Entry 8Q06 (X-ray diffraction, 1.90 A resolution); this record covers chains B and D of the 4 polymer chains in the assembly.

# Chain B
Molecule: Ubiquitin carboxyl-terminal hydrolase MINDY
Organism: Escherichia coli
Notes: EC 3.4.19.12
Reference sequence: L5MDV7 (L5MDV7_MYODS); residues 296-370 here correspond to UniProt positions 314-388 (UniProt number = residue number + 18)
Sequence (80 residues; each row starts with the number of its first residue):
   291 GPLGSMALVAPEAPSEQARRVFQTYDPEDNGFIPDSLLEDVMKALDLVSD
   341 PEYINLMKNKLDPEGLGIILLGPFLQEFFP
Disordered / not traced: 291-295
Construct notes: expression tag (291-295)

# Chain D
Molecule: UV excision repair protein RAD23 homolog A
Organism: Escherichia coli
Reference sequence: P54725 (RD23A_HUMAN); numbering as in UniProt (aligned over 1-84)
Sequence (89 residues; row label = number of the first residue in the row; numbers below 1 keep their minus sign (Gly-4 is residue -4)):
    -4 GPLGSMAVTITLKTLQQQTFKIRMEPDETVKVLKEKIEAEKGRDAFPVAG
    46 QKLIYAGKILSDDVPIRDYRIDEKNFVVVMVTKTKAGQG
Disordered / not traced: -4 to 1, 77-84
Construct notes: expression tag (-4 to 0)

# Chain B / chain D interface
Contacting residue pairs - 22 pairs, chain B then chain D:
  Ala297(B) with Lys53(D), hydrogen bond (backbone-side chain)
  Leu298(B) with Lys53(D); Ile54(D), hydrogen bond (backbone-backbone)
  Val299(B) with Lys53(D); Ile54(D); Ser56(D)
  Ala300(B) with Lys53(D); Ile54(D), hydrogen bond (backbone-backbone); Leu55(D), hydrophobic; Tyr64(D)
  Pro301(B) with Lys53(D); Tyr64(D)
  Glu302(B) with Asp63(D)
  Ala303(B) with Asp63(D), hydrogen bond (backbone-backbone); Tyr64(D); Arg65(D)
  Ser305(B) with Arg65(D)
  Glu306(B) with Arg62(D), salt bridge; Asp63(D)
  Arg309(B) with Arg62(D)
  Phe369(B) with Arg65(D)
  Pro370(B) with Arg65(D), hydrogen bond (backbone-side chain)
Also at the interface, not in a pair above, chain D (9 interface residues in all): Val59

# In short
The interface between chain B and chain D involves 12 residues on one side and 9 on the other; the contacts
include 5 hydrogen bonds and 1 salt bridge. Polar contacts include Glu306(B)-Arg62(D), Ala297(B)-Lys53(D) and
Pro370(B)-Arg65(D).
Chain B is Ubiquitin carboxyl-terminal hydrolase MINDY and chain D is UV excision repair protein RAD23 homolog
A, both from Escherichia coli; the structure, EF-hand of MINDY3 Deubiquitylase in Complex with UBL of RAD23A,
was determined by X-ray diffraction.
